PDB entry 7KX2 | X-ray diffraction, 2.60 A resolution | chains A and C of the 3 polymer chains in the assembly

Chain A (and C):
Molecule: Spermidine N(1)-acetyltransferase
From: Vibrio cholerae serotype O1 (strain ATCC 39315 / El Tor Inaba N16961)
Notes: EC 2.3.1.57; chain C of this document is another copy of the same molecule, construct and numbering; everything in this record applies to it too
UniProtKB: Q9KL03 (ATDA_VIBCH); residues 1-173 here = UniProt positions 1-173
Chain sequence (173 residues; numbered 1 to 173; the number before each row is that of its first residue):
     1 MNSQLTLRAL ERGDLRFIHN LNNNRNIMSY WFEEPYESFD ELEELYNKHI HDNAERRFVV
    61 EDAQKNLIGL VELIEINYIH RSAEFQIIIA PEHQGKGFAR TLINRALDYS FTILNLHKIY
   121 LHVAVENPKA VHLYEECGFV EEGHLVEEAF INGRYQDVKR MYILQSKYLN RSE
Unresolved in the structure: 1, 171-173 (chain C: 1-4, 171-173)
Construct notes: engineered mutation A149 (Phe in Q9KL03)
Swiss-Prot annotation at these positions:
  - active site: Y134 (Proton donor)
  - binding site (spermine): M28, E33, E41, H49 to D52, E84 to Q86
  - binding site (Mg(2+)): E33, E75
  - binding site (spermidine): E33, E41
  - binding site (acetyl-CoA): I87 to I89, Q94 to R100, N127 to E136
  - site: E84 (Could be important for selectivity toward long polyamines)
What the authors report for this chain:
  - mutagenesis - F149A: decreased catalytic activity
  - mutagenesis - N152L (1.2-fold): increased catalytic activity

Chain A / chain C interface:
Contacting residue pairs - 27 pairs, chain A then chain C:
  N26(A) with I113(C)
  M28(A) with Y109(C); L114(C), hydrophobic
  P35(A) with N53(C)
  E37(A) with A9(C); R56(C); Y109(C), hydrogen bond
  S38(A) with A9(C); L10(C); E11(C); Y46(C)
  F39(A) with E11(C), hydrogen bond (backbone-side chain)
  D40(A) with E11(C), hydrogen bond (backbone-side chain); R12(C), salt bridge; I50(C)
  E41(A) with I50(C); H51(C); R56(C), salt bridge
  E44(A) with H51(C), salt bridge
  L45(A) with H51(C)
  F150(A) with F111(C); T112(C); N115(C); Q165(C)
  N152(A) with T112(C)
  G153(A) with T112(C), hydrogen bond (backbone-backbone)
  Y155(A) with N115(C), hydrogen bond
Other interface residues (no listed pair), chain A (16 interface residues in all): H19, I27
Other interface residues (no listed pair), chain C (18 interface residues in all): F58, L169

In short:
16 residues of chain A face 18 of chain C across their interface, with 5 hydrogen bonds and 3 salt bridges.
Among the polar pairs are D40(A)-R12(C), E41(A)-R56(C) and E44(A)-H51(C). The paper reports that F149A of
chain A reduces catalytic activity; N152L of chain A increases catalytic activity.
Chain A and chain C are both Spermidine N(1)-acetyltransferase (Vibrio cholerae serotype O1 (strain ATCC 39315
/ El Tor Inaba N16961)); the structure, Spermidine N-acetyltransferase SpeG F149A mutant from Vibrio cholerae,
was determined by X-ray diffraction (same publication as 7KWH, 7KWJ, 7KWQ, 7KWX and 7KX3).
